PDB entry 6M6A | electron microscopy, 5.00 A resolution (low resolution: residue-level contacts below are approximate; hydrogen-bond / salt-bridge calls are withheld) | chains M and T of the 8 polymer chains in the assembly

[Chain M]
Name: Transcription-repair-coupling factor
From: Thermus thermophilus (strain HB27 / ATCC BAA-163 / DSM 7039)
Notes: EC 3.6.4.-
UniProtKB: Q72KB4 (Q72KB4_THET2); residue numbers follow UniProt; this construct covers 1-978
Chain sequence (978 residues; row label = number of the first residue in the row):
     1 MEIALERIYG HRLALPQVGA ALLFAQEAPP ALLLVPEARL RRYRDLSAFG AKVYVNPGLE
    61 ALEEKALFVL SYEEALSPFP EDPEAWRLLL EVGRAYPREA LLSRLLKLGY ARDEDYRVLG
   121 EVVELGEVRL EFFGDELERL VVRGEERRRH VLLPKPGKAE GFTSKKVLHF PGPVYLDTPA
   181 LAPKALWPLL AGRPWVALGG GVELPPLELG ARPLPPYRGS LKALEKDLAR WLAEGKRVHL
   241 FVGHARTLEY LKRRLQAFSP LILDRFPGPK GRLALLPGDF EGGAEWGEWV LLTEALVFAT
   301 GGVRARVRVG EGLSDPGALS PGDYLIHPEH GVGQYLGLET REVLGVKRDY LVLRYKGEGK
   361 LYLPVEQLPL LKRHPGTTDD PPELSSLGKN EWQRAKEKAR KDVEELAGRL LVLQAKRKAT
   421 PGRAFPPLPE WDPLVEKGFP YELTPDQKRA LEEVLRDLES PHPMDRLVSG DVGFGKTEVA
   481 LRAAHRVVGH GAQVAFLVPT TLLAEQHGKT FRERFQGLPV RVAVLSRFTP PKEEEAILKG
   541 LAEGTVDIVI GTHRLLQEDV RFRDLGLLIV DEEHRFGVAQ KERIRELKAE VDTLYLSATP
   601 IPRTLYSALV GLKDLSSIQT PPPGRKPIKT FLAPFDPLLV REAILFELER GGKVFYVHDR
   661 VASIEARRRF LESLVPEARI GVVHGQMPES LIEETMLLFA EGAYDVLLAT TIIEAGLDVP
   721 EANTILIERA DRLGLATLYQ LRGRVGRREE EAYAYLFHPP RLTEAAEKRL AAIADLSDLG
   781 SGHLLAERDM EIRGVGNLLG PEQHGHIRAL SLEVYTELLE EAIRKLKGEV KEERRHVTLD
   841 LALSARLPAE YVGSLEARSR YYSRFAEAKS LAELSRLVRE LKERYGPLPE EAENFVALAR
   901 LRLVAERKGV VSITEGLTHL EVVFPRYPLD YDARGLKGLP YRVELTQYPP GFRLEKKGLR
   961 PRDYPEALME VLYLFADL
Disordered / not traced: 1-321, 375-405, 797-810, 826-978
From the paper describing this entry:
  - catalytic residues: Glu572

[Chain T]
Molecule: template strand DNA
Sequence (63 nucleotides; numbered 1 to 63; the number before each row is that of its first residue):
     1 GGGTATTCGC CGTGTACCTC TCCTAGCCCA ACCATATGGA TTATTAAGCA AAGCTTCTTT
    61 TCG
Disordered / not traced: 14-24, 40-63

[Interface between chain M and chain T]
Contacting residue pairs (22; chain M residue first):
  Thr500(M) with DA31(T); DC32(T)
  Thr501(M) with DC32(T)
  Ser526(M) with DC33(T)
  Arg527(M) with DC32(T); DC33(T)
  Thr552(M) with DC32(T); DC33(T)
  His553(M) with DC32(T); DC33(T)
  Arg554(M) with DC33(T); DA34(T)
  Gln557(M) with DC33(T); DA34(T)
  Glu558(M) with DA34(T)
  Val661(M) with DC28(T); DC29(T)
  Gln686(M) with DA30(T)
  Thr711(M) with DA30(T)
  Ile713(M) with DA30(T); DA31(T)
  Glu714(M) with DA31(T)
Interface residues without a listed pair, chain M (18 interface residues in all): Pro499, His684, Gly685, Arg732
Interface residues without a listed pair, chain T (8 interface residues in all): DG26

[Overview]
The interface between chain M and chain T involves 18 residues on one side and 8 on the other. The paper
reports the catalytic residue Glu572(M).
Chain M is Transcription-repair-coupling factor (Thermus thermophilus (strain HB27 / ATCC BAA-163 / DSM 7039))
and chain T is template strand DNA; the structure, Cryo-EM structure of Thermus thermophilus Mfd in complex
with RNA polymerase, was determined by electron microscopy together with 6M6B and 6M6C from the same study.
